Entry 9ES9 (electron microscopy, 2.33 A resolution); this record covers chains A and I of the 18 polymer chains in the assembly.

# Chain A (and I)
Name: Cytochrome b6
Organism: Spinacia oleracea
Notes: chain I of this document is another copy of the same molecule, construct and numbering; everything in this record applies to it too
UniProtKB: P00165 (CYB6_SPIOL); numbering as in UniProt (aligned over 1-215)
Sequence (215 residues; numbered 1 to 215; the number before each row is that of its first residue):
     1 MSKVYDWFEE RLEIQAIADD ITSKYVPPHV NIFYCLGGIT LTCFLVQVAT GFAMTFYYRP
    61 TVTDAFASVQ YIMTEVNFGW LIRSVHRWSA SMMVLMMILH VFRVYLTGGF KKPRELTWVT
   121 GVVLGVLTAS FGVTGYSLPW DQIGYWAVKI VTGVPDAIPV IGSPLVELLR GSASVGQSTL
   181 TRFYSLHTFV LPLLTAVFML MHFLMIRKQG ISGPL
Unresolved in the structure: 1
Glycans and other covalent adducts: heme c (HEC) linked to C35
Bound ions: heme Fe site 1: H86, H187; heme Fe site 2: H100, H202
Ligand contacts:
  - beta-carotene (BCR): I32, F33, I39, M96, L99
  - BNT (2,5-dibromo-3-isopropyl-6-methylbenzo-1,4-quinone): A147, I150, V151
  - chlorophyll a (CLA): M97, I98, F102, Y105, G125, V126, A129
  - heme c (HEC): V30, N31, Y34, G38, L41, T42, F203, I206, R207, G210, I211
  - heme (HEM), molecule 1: Y34, G37, G38, T40, L41, M93, M97, H100, V101, R103, V104, G109, R114, T117, W118, G121, V122, L124, M199, H202, F203, I206, G210, I211, S212
  - heme (HEM), molecule 2: F44, Q47, V48, G51, F52, M54, T55, Y58, V69, R83, H86, R87, A90, M93, T128, F131, G132, G135, L138, P139, H187, T188, P192
What the authors report for this chain:
  - conformationally variable residues (side-chain flip): Y136
  - catalytic residues: D20, R207 (proposed by the authors, not directly observed)

# Interface between chain A and chain I
Pairs across the interface (35):
  R11(A) - K112(I)
  R11(A) - P113(I)
  R11(A) - E115(I)  salt bridge
  R11(A) - Q209(I)  hydrogen bond (backbone-side chain)
  L12(A) - L116(I)  hydrophobic
  L12(A) - K208(I)
  L12(A) - Q209(I)
  F52(A) - F189(I)  hydrophobic
  F52(A) - V190(I)  hydrophobic
  T55(A) - T181(I)
  T55(A) - S185(I)  hydrogen bond
  F56(A) - T181(I)
  F56(A) - R182(I)
  F56(A) - S185(I)
  Y57(A) - R182(I)
  R59(A) - Q177(I)
  T61(A) - T61(I)
  K112(A) - R11(I)
  P113(A) - R11(I)
  E115(A) - R11(I)  salt bridge
  L116(A) - L12(I)  hydrophobic
  Q177(A) - R59(I)
  T181(A) - T55(I)
  T181(A) - F56(I)
  R182(A) - F56(I)
  R182(A) - Y57(I)
  S185(A) - T55(I)  hydrogen bond
  S185(A) - F56(I)
  T188(A) - F189(I)
  F189(A) - F52(I)  hydrophobic
  F189(A) - T188(I)
  V190(A) - F52(I)  hydrophobic
  K208(A) - L12(I)
  Q209(A) - R11(I)  hydrogen bond (side chain-backbone)
  Q209(A) - L12(I)
Other interface residues (no listed pair), chain A (27 interface residues in all): W7, F8, E10, Y58, P60, M205
Other interface residues (no listed pair), chain I (27 interface residues in all): W7, F8, E10, Y58, P60, M205

# In short
The chain A/chain I interface involves 27 residues from each chain, with 4 hydrogen bonds and 2 salt bridges.
Among the polar pairs are R11(A)-E115(I), R11(A)-Q209(I) and T55(A)-S185(I). Ligands of chain A: heme,
compound BNT, chlorophyll a and beta-carotene. From the paper: catalytic residues D20(A) and R207(A);
conformational variability at Y136(A).
Both chains are Cytochrome b6 (Spinacia oleracea). Entry 9ES9 (Cryo-EM structure of Spinacia oleracea
cytochrome b6f complex with inhibitor DBMIB bound at plastoquinol oxidation site) was determined by electron
microscopy (same publication as 9ES7 and 9ES8).
